Entry 8X17 (electron microscopy, 3.19 A resolution); this record covers chains H and A of the 5 polymer chains in the assembly.

[Chain H]
Name: scFv16
Source organism: Mus musculus
Notes: antibody fragment or engineered binder
Amino-acid sequence (247 residues; each row starts with the number of its first residue; note: 13 numbers in that range are skipped by the numbering (no residue carries them; nothing is unmodelled there); a row labelled like 121A-121N holds insertion residues (121A, then the next letters in order)):
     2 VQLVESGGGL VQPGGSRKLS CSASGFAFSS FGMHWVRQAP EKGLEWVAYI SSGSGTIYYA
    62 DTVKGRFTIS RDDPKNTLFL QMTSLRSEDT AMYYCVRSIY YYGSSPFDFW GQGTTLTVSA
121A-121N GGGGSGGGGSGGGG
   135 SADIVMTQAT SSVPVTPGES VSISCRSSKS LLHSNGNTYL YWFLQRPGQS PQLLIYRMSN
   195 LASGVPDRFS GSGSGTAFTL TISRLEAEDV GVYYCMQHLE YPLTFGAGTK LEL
Disordered / not traced: 121A-121N

[Chain A]
Name: Guanine nucleotide-binding protein G(i) subunit alpha-1
Source organism: Bos taurus
UniProtKB: P63097 (GNAI1_BOVIN); residue numbers follow UniProt; this construct covers 1-354
Amino-acid sequence (354 residues; row label = number of the first residue in the row):
     1 MGCTLSAEDK AAVERSKMID RNLREDGEKA AREVKLLLLG AGESGKSTIV KQMKIIHEAG
    61 YSEEECKQYK AVVYSNTIQS IIAIIRAMGR LKIDFGDSAR ADDARQLFVL AGAAEEGFMT
   121 AELAGVIKRL WKDSGVQACF NRSREYQLND SAAYYLNDLD RIAQPNYIPT QQDVLRTRVK
   181 TTGIVETHFT FKDLHFKMFD VGAQRSERKK WIHCFEGVTA IIFCVALSDY DLVLAEDEEM
   241 NRMHESMKLF DSICNNKWFT DTSIILFLNK KDLFEEKIKK SPLTICYPEY AGSNTYEEAA
   301 AYIQCQFEDL NKRKDTKEIY THFTCSTDTK NVQFVFDAVT DVIIKNNLKD CGLF
Disordered / not traced: 1-4, 56-181, 234-240
Sequence notes: engineered mutation Ala203 (Gly in P63097), Ser326 (Ala in P63097)
Swiss-Prot annotation at these positions:
  - region: Lys35 to Thr48 (G1 motif), Asp173 to Thr181 (G2 motif), Phe196 to Gly202, Gln204, Arg205 (G3 motif), Ile265 to Asp272 (G4 motif), Thr324, Cys325, Thr327 to Thr329 (G5 motif)
  - binding site (GTP): Glu43 to Thr48, Asp150, Ser151, Leu175 to Arg178, Asp200 to Gly202, Gln204, Asn269 to Asp272
  - binding site (Mg(2+)): Ser47, Thr181
  - lipidation: Gly2 (N-myristoyl glycine), Cys3 (S-palmitoyl cysteine)

[Chain H / chain A interface]
Residue-residue contacts (23):
  Ser31(H) - Arg15(A)
  Ser52(H) - Glu14(A)  hydrogen bond
  Ser53(H) - Met18(A)
  Gly54(H) - Met18(A)
  Gly56(H) - Glu14(A)
  Thr57(H) - Glu14(A)
  Ile100(H) - Arg15(A)
  Tyr101(H) - Ala11(A)  hydrophobic
  Tyr101(H) - Ala12(A)
  Tyr101(H) - Arg15(A)
  Tyr102(H) - Arg15(A)
  His167(H) - Leu5(A)  hydrogen bond (side chain-backbone)
  His167(H) - Ser6(A)
  Asn169(H) - Asp9(A)  hydrogen bond
  Tyr173(H) - Ala7(A)  hydrophobic
  Tyr173(H) - Glu8(A)
  Tyr173(H) - Asp9(A)  hydrogen bond
  Tyr175(H) - Glu8(A)  hydrogen bond
  Arg191(H) - Glu8(A)  salt bridge
  His232(H) - Ala7(A)
  His232(H) - Glu8(A)  salt bridge
  Leu233(H) - Ala7(A)
  Tyr235(H) - Lys10(A)
Other interface residues (no listed pair), chain H (19 interface residues in all): Ser30, Tyr50

[Summary]
19 residues of chain H face 11 of chain A across their interface, with 5 hydrogen bonds and 2 salt bridges.
Polar contacts include Arg191(H)-Glu8(A), His232(H)-Glu8(A) and Ser52(H)-Glu14(A). Curated annotation
(UniProt) lists 20 GTP-binding residues and Mg2+-binding residues Ser47(A) and Thr181(A) on chain A.
Here chain H is scFv16 (Mus musculus) and chain A is Guanine nucleotide-binding protein G(i) subunit alpha-1
(Bos taurus). Entry 8X17 (Cryo-EM structure of adenosine receptor A3AR bound to CF102) was determined by
electron microscopy, deposited together with 8X16.
